PDB entry 6FKT | X-ray diffraction, 1.86 A resolution | chains A and B

# Chain A (and B)
Molecule: Iron-dependent peroxidase
Organism: Klebsiella pneumoniae
Notes: EC 1.11.1.-; chain B of this document is another copy of the same molecule, construct and numbering; everything in this record applies to it too
Reference sequence: A0A0W8ATM9 (A0A0W8ATM9_KLEPN); numbering as in UniProt (aligned over 1-299)
Amino-acid sequence (303 residues; each row starts with the number of its first residue; numbers below 1 keep their minus sign (Pro-2 is residue -2)):
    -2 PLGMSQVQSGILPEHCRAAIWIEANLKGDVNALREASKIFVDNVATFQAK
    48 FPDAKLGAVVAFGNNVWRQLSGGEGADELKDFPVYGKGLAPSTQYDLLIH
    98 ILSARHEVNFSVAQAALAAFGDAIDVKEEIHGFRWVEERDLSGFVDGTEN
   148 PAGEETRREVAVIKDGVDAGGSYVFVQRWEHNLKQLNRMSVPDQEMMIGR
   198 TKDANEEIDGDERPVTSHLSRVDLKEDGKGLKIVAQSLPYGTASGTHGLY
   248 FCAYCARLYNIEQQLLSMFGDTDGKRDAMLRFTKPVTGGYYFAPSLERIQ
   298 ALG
Not modelled in the structure: -2 to 1
Differences from the reference sequence: expression tag (-2 to 0, 300); conflict Ala232 (Arg in A0A0W8ATM9)
Metal / ion sites: heme Fe near His215 (its only coordinating residue here)
Small-molecule neighbours: heme (HEM): Asp137, Phe141, Val142, Gly144, Asn147, Phe172, Gln174, Trp176, His178, Ile195, Arg197, Asn202, His215, Leu216, Val219, Asp220, Ile230, Leu246, Phe248, Ile258, Gln261, Leu262, Met265, Met276, Thr280
What the authors report for this chain:
  - conformationally variable residues (loop rearrangement, side-chain flip): Val142 to Pro148
  - contacts within the chain: Arg131-Asp143 (hydrogen bond)
  - catalytic residues: Asp143

# Chain A / chain B interface
Contacting residue pairs (45):
  Arg14(A) - Glu104(B)  salt bridge
  Phe48(A) - Val133(B)  hydrophobic
  His103(A) - Phe130(B)
  Glu104(A) - Arg14(B)  salt bridge
  Glu104(A) - Arg131(B)
  Glu104(A) - Trp132(B)  hydrogen bond (backbone-side chain)
  Phe107(A) - Phe130(B)  hydrophobic
  Phe107(A) - Leu138(B)  hydrophobic
  Phe107(A) - Gly238(B)
  Phe107(A) - Thr239(B)
  Phe107(A) - Ala240(B)
  Ser108(A) - Trp132(B)  hydrogen bond
  Ala110(A) - Ala240(B)  hydrophobic
  Gln111(A) - Leu180(B)
  Leu114(A) - Ala240(B)
  Leu114(A) - Ser241(B)
  Val123(A) - Ser241(B)
  Glu126(A) - Thr239(B)
  Glu126(A) - Ala240(B)  hydrogen bond (side chain-backbone)
  Glu126(A) - Ser241(B)  hydrogen bond
  His128(A) - Gly238(B)
  His128(A) - Thr239(B)
  Phe130(A) - His103(B)
  Phe130(A) - Phe107(B)  hydrophobic
  Arg131(A) - Glu104(B)
  Trp132(A) - Glu104(B)  hydrogen bond (side chain-backbone)
  Trp132(A) - Ser108(B)  hydrogen bond
  Trp132(A) - Gln111(B)
  Val133(A) - Phe48(B)  hydrophobic
  Val133(A) - Glu104(B)
  Val133(A) - Ser108(B)
  Leu138(A) - Phe107(B)  hydrophobic
  Leu180(A) - Gln111(B)
  Gly238(A) - Phe107(B)
  Gly238(A) - His128(B)
  Thr239(A) - Phe107(B)
  Thr239(A) - Glu126(B)
  Thr239(A) - His128(B)
  Ala240(A) - Phe107(B)
  Ala240(A) - Ala110(B)  hydrophobic
  Ala240(A) - Leu114(B)
  Ala240(A) - Glu126(B)  hydrogen bond (backbone-side chain)
  Ser241(A) - Leu114(B)
  Ser241(A) - Val123(B)
  Ser241(A) - Glu126(B)  hydrogen bond
Interface residues without a listed pair, chain A (26 interface residues in all): Arg102, Val105, Gly242, His244
Interface residues without a listed pair, chain B (26 interface residues in all): Arg102, Val105, Gly242, His244

# Summary
The chain A/chain B interface involves 26 residues from each chain; the contacts include 8 hydrogen bonds and
2 salt bridges. Polar contacts include Arg14(A)-Glu104(B), Glu104(A)-Trp132(B) and Ser108(A)-Trp132(B). Chain
A binds heme. The paper reports the catalytic residue Asp143(A); conformational variability at Val142(A).
Both chains are Iron-dependent peroxidase (Klebsiella pneumoniae). Entry 6FKT (Crystal structure of a
dye-decolorizing peroxidase R232A variant from Klebsiella pneumoniae (KpDyP)) was determined by X-ray
diffraction, deposited together with 6FIY, 6FKS and 6FL2.
